PDB entry 4J1V | X-ray diffraction, 1.95 A resolution | chains A and E of the 3 polymer chains in the assembly

# Chain A
Protein: MOB kinase activator 1A
From: Homo sapiens
Reference sequence: Q9H8S9 (MOB1A_HUMAN); residues 33-216 here = UniProt positions 33-216
Chain sequence (184 residues; numbered 33 to 216; the number before each row is that of its first residue):
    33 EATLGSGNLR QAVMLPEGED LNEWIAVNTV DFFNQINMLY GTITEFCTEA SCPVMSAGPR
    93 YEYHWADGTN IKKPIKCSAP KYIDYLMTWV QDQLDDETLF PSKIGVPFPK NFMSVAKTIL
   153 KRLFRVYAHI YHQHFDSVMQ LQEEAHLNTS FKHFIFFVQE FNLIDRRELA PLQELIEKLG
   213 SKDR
Unresolved in the structure: 33-40, 100-105, 213-216
Bound ions: Zn2+: Cys79, Cys84, His161, His166
Swiss-Prot annotation at these positions:
  - binding site (Zn(2+)): Cys79, Cys84, His161, His166
  - modified residue (Phosphothreonine): Thr35, Thr74, Thr181
What the authors report for this chain:
  - contacts within the chain: Tyr163-Asn180 (hydrogen bond)

# Chain E
Protein: NS5A domain II peptide
Reference sequence: Q99IB8 (POLG_HCVJF); residues 308-327 here correspond to UniProt positions 2284-2303 (UniProt number = residue number + 1976)
Chain sequence (20 residues; each row starts with the number of its first residue):
   308 ALPAWARPDY NPPLVESWRR
Unresolved in the structure: 317-327
What the authors report for this chain:
  - mutagenesis - D316E/Y317N, Y317A: abolished binding to MOB kinase activator 1A (chain A)

# How chain A and chain E interact
Pairs across the interface (23; chain A residue first):
  Pro91(A) - Pro315(E)
  Arg92(A) - Arg314(E)
  Arg92(A) - Pro315(E)
  Tyr93(A) - Trp312(E)  hydrophobic
  Tyr93(A) - Ala313(E)
  Tyr93(A) - Pro315(E)
  Glu94(A) - Trp312(E)
  Glu94(A) - Ala313(E)  hydrogen bond (backbone-backbone)
  Glu94(A) - Pro315(E)
  Tyr95(A) - Trp312(E)  hydrophobic
  His96(A) - Pro310(E)
  His96(A) - Ala313(E)
  Trp97(A) - Leu309(E)
  Trp97(A) - Pro310(E)
  Asp99(A) - Pro310(E)
  Tyr114(A) - Leu309(E)  hydrophobic
  Tyr117(A) - Leu309(E)  hydrophobic
  Arg154(A) - Ala308(E)  hydrogen bond (side chain-backbone)
  Arg154(A) - Leu309(E)
  Arg157(A) - Leu309(E)  hydrogen bond (side chain-backbone)
  Arg157(A) - Pro310(E)
  Arg199(A) - Trp312(E)  hydrogen bond (backbone-side chain)
  Ala202(A) - Trp312(E)  hydrophobic
Interface residues without a listed pair, chain A (19 interface residues in all): Ala98, Lys108, Leu118, Glu200, Pro203
Interface residues without a listed pair, chain E (9 interface residues in all): Ala311, Asp316
From the paper, about this interface:
  - hot spots on chain E (mutagenesis) - W312A: abolished binding to MOB kinase activator 1A (chain A)

# Overview
The interface between chain A and chain E involves 19 residues on one side and 9 on the other; the contacts
include 4 hydrogen bonds. Among the polar pairs are Arg154(A)-Ala308(E), Arg157(A)-Leu309(E) and
Arg199(A)-Trp312(E). The paper reports that D316E/Y317N, Y317A and W312A of chain E abolish binding to MOB
kinase activator 1A (chain A); contacts within the chain involving Asn180(A) and Tyr163(A).
Here chain A is MOB kinase activator 1A (Homo sapiens) and chain E is NS5A domain II peptide. Entry 4J1V
(Functional and structural studies of MOBKL1B, a Salvador/Warts/Hippo tumor suppressor pathway, in HCV
replication) was determined by X-ray diffraction.
